4YYP - chains A and B; structure by X-ray diffraction, 2.60 A resolution.

Chain A:
Molecule: Serine/threonine-protein kinase PLK4
Organism: Homo sapiens
Notes: EC 2.7.11.21
UniProt: O00444 (PLK4_HUMAN); residues 884-970 here = UniProt positions 884-970
Sequence (87 residues; numbered 884 to 970; the number before each row is that of its first residue):
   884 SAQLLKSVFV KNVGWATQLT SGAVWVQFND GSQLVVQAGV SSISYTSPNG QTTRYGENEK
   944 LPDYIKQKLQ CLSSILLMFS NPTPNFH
What the authors report for this chain:
  - conformationally variable residues (helix shift, order/disorder transition): L888 to V893, C954, L955

Chain B:
Molecule: SCL-interrupting locus protein
UniProt: Q15468 (STIL_HUMAN); numbering as in UniProt (aligned over 720-751)
Sequence (32 residues; each row starts with the number of its first residue):
   720 PDAYRFLTEQ DRQLRLLQAQ IQRLLEAQSL MP

Chain A / chain B interface:
Residue-residue contacts (40):
  L888(A) with Q729(B)
  Q901(A) with Q729(B); L733(B)
  L902(A) with Q729(B)
  T903(A) with Q729(B), hydrogen bond (backbone-side chain); Q732(B)
  G905(A) with Q732(B)
  V907(A) with L736(B), hydrophobic
  V919(A) with L736(B), hydrophobic
  Q920(A) with L736(B); Q739(B)
  A921(A) with Q732(B); L736(B); Q739(B)
  G922(A) with Q739(B), hydrogen bond (backbone-side chain)
  V923(A) with Q739(B), hydrogen bond (backbone-side chain)
  E940(A) with M750(B)
  N941(A) with M750(B)
  E942(A) with Q747(B); M750(B)
  K943(A) with Q747(B); M750(B), hydrogen bond (side chain-backbone); P751(B)
  L944(A) with Q747(B)
  K949(A) with Q747(B)
  L952(A) with I740(B); L743(B), hydrophobic
  S956(A) with Q737(B), hydrogen bond (backbone-side chain); I740(B); Q741(B)
  L959(A) with L733(B); L736(B), hydrophobic; Q737(B)
  F962(A) with D730(B); L733(B)
  S963(A) with D730(B); L733(B)
  N964(A) with D730(B), hydrogen bond (backbone-side chain)
  N968(A) with Y723(B)
  H970(A) with Y723(B)
Other interface residues (no listed pair), chain A (30 interface residues in all): S904, I926, Q953, L955, L960
Other interface residues (no listed pair), chain B (18 interface residues in all): F725, T727, L735, L744
The authors on this interface:
  - specific contacts: G922(A)-Q739(B) (backbone contact), K943(A)-M750(B) (backbone contact)
  - interface residues, chain A: V907(A), V919(A), I926(A), L944(A), L952(A), L955(A), L959(A)
  - interface residues, chain B: L733(B), L736(B), I740(B), L743(B)

Summary:
Chain A and chain B form an interface of 30 and 18 residues respectively, with 6 hydrogen bonds. Polar pairs
include T903(A)-Q729(B), G922(A)-Q739(B) and V923(A)-Q739(B). The authors report backbone contacts between
G922(A) and Q739(B) and K943(A) and M750(B). The paper reports interface residues V907(A), V919(A) and L733(B)
among others; conformational variability at L888(A), C954(A) and L955(A).
Chain A is Serine/threonine-protein kinase PLK4 (Homo sapiens) and chain B is SCL-interrupting locus protein;
the structure, Crystal structure of human PLK4-PB3 in complex with STIL-CC, was determined by X-ray
diffraction.
